1DKP - chain A; structure by X-ray diffraction, 2.28 A resolution.

[Chain A]
Name: Phytase
Organism: Escherichia coli
Notes: EC 3.1.3.2
UniProtKB: P07102 (PPA_ECOLI); residues 1-410 here correspond to UniProt positions 23-432 (UniProt number = residue number + 22)
Chain sequence (410 residues; numbered 1 to 410; the number before each row is that of its first residue):
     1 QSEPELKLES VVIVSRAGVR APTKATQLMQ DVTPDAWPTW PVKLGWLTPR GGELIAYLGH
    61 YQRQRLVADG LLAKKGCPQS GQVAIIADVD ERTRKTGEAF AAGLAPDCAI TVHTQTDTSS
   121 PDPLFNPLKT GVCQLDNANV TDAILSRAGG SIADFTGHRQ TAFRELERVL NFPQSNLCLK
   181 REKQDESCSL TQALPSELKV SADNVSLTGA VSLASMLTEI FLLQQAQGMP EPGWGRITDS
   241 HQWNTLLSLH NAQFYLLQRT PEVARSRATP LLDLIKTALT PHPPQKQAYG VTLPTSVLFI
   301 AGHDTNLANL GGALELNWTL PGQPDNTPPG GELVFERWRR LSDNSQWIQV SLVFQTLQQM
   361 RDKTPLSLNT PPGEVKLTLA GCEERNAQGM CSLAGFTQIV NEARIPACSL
Cystine bridges: Cys77-Cys108, Cys133-Cys408, Cys178-Cys188, Cys382-Cys391
Construct notes: engineered mutation Ala17 (His39 in P07102), Thr116 (Ala138 in P07102)
Bound ions: Hg2+ site 1: Arg16, Glu219, His250, Asp304, Asp325 (together with inositol hexakisphosphate); Hg2+ site 2: His113, Asp154, His158, Tyr289; Hg2+ site 3: His250, Asp325, Thr327; Hg2+ site 4: His282, Gln285, Gln287, Leu293
Residues lining bound ligands: inositol hexakisphosphate (IHP): Arg16, Arg20, Thr23, Lys24, Asp90, Arg92, Lys129, Met216, Glu219, His250, Phe254, Arg267, His303, Asp304, Thr305
Swiss-Prot annotation at these positions:
  - active site: Asp304 (Proton donor)
  - binding site (1D-myo-inositol hexakisphosphate): Arg16, Arg20 to Lys24, Arg92, Arg267, His303 to Thr305
What the authors report for this chain:
  - mutagenesis - H17A: abolished catalytic activity on phytate

[Summary]
Ligands of chain A: inositol hexakisphosphate. The Hg2+ site 1 is built by Arg16, Glu219, His250, Asp304 and
Asp325. His113, Asp154, His158 and Tyr289 form the Hg2+ site 2. From UniProt: active-site residue Asp304 and
11 residues binding 1D-myo-inositol hexakisphosphate. The paper reports that H17A abolishes catalytic activity
on phytate.
Chain A is Phytase (Escherichia coli); the structure, Crystal structure of phytate complex of escherichia coli
phytase at ph 6.6. phytate is bound with ..., was determined by X-ray diffraction (same publication as 1DKL,
1DKN, 1DKO, 1DKQ and 1DKM).
